4IEI - chain A; structure by X-ray diffraction, 2.09 A resolution.

[Chain A]
Name: Gene 2 protein
Source organism: Shigella phage Sf6
Reference sequence: Q716H3 (Q716H3_BPSFV); residue numbers follow UniProt; this construct covers 1-470
Amino-acid sequence (490 residues; each row starts with the number of its first residue; numbers below 1 keep their minus sign (Met-19 is residue -19)):
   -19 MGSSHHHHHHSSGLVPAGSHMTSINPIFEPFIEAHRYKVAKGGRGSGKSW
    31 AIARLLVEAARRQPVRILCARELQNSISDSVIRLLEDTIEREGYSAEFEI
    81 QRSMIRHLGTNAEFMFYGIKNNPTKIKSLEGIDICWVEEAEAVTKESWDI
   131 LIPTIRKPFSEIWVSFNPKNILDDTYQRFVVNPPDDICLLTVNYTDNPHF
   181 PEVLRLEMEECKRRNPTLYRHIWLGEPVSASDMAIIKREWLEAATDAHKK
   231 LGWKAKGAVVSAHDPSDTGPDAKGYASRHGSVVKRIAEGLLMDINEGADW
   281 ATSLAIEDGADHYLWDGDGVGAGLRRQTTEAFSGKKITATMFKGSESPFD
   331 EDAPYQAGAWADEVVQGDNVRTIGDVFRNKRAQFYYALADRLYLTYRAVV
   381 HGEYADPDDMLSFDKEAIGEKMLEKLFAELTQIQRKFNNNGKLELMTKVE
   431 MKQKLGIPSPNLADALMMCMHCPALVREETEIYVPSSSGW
Disordered / not traced: -19 to 4, 338-349, 466-470
Differences from the reference sequence: expression tag (-19 to 0)
Residues lining bound ligands: ADP (adenosine-5'-diphosphate): Gly23, Arg24, Gly25, Ser26, Gly27, Lys28, Ser29, Trp30, Asn177, His179, Pro181, Leu184
Reported in the primary citation:
  - conformationally variable residues (helix shift, side-chain flip): Arg24, Glu118, Pro181 to Arg194
  - contacts within the chain: Arg51-Glu118 (salt bridge)
  - catalytic residues: Arg24 (proposed by the authors, not directly observed)
  - mutagenesis - D244A: abolished catalytic activity

[Overview]
Chain A binds ADP. From the paper: the catalytic residue Arg24; D244A abolishes catalytic activity.
Chain A is Gene 2 protein (Shigella phage Sf6); the structure, Crystal Structure of the large terminase
subunit gp2 of bacterial virus Sf6 complexed with ADP, was determined by X-ray diffraction, deposited together
with 4IDH, 4IEE and 4IFE.
